PDB entry 7WVT | X-ray diffraction, 1.50 A resolution | chain A

# Chain A
Molecule: Phosphatidylinositol transfer protein CSR1
From: Saccharomyces cerevisiae S288C
Notes: engineered mutation(s): deletion of loop residues (44-49 and 61-66)
Reference sequence: Q06705 (CSR1_YEAST); residue numbers follow UniProt; this construct covers 2-36, 49-408
Amino-acid sequence (400 residues; each row starts with the number of its first residue; note: 12 numbers in that range are skipped by the numbering (no residue carries them; nothing is unmodelled there); numbers below 1 keep their minus sign (Gly-3 is residue -3)):
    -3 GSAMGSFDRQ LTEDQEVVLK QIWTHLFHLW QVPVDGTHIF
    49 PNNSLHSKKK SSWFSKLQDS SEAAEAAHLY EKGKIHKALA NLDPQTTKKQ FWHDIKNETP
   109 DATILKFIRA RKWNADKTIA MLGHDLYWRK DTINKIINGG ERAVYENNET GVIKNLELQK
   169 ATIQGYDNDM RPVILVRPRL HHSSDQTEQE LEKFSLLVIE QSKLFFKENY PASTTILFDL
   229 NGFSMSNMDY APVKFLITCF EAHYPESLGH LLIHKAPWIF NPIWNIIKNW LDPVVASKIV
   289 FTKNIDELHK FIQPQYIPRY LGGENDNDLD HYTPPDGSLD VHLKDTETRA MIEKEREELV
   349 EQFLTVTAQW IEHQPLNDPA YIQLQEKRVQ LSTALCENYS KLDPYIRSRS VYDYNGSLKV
Disordered / not traced: -3 to 5, 49-75
Construct notes: expression tag (-3 to 1)
Ligand contacts: phosphatidylinositol (B7N; (1R)-2-{[(S)-hydroxy{[(1S,2R,3R,4S,5S,6R)-2,3,4,5,6-pentahydroxycyclohexyl]oxy}phosphoryl]oxy}-1-[(octadecanoyloxy)methyl]ethyl (9Z)-octadec-9-enoate): Ala118, Arg119, Lys120, Met129, Lys168, Ala169, Ile182, Val184, Pro186, His189, Leu199, Phe202, Ser203, Val206, Ile207, Ile224, Phe226, Leu228, Phe231, Asn235, Met236, Asp237, Tyr238, Pro240, Val241, Leu244, Ile245, Phe248, Glu249, Tyr252, Pro253, Glu254, Ser255, Leu256, Leu259, Ile261, Phe268, Ile271, Ile275, Leu279, Asp280, Val282, Val283, Lys286
Curated features (UniProtKB/Swiss-Prot):
  - modified residue: Ser2 (N-acetylserine)
From the paper describing this entry:
  - binding site for phosphatidylinositol: Met236, Glu249, Leu256, Leu259, Lys286
  - specificity-determining residues: Ile171, Ile182, Ile207, Ile224 (proposed by the authors, not directly observed)

# Summary
Bound to chain A: phosphatidylinositol. The paper reports a binding site for phosphatidylinositol at Met236,
Glu249 and Leu256 among others; specificity determinants Ile171, Ile182 and Ile207 among others.
Chain A is Phosphatidylinositol transfer protein CSR1 (Saccharomyces cerevisiae S288C); the structure, Crystal
structure of Saccharomyces cerevisiae Sfh2 complexed with phosphatidylinositol, was determined by X-ray
diffraction, deposited together with 7WWD, 7WWE and 7WWG.
